8G8G - chains J and X of the 11 polymer chains in the assembly; structure by electron microscopy, 3.20 A resolution.

# Chain J
Molecule: Lin28b DNA
Sequence (182 nucleotides; each row starts with the number of its first residue; numbers below 1 keep their minus sign (DG-106 is residue -106)):
  -106 GCATAAGTTAAGTGGTATTAACATATCCTCAGTGGTGAGTATTAACATGG
   -56 AACTTACTCCAACAATACAGATGCTGAATAAATGTAGTCTAAGTGAAGAA
    -6 AGAAGGAAAGGTGGGAGCTGCCATCACTCAGAATTGTCCAGCAGGGATTG
    44 TGCAAGCTTGTGAATAAAGACACATACTTCAT
Not modelled in the structure: -106 to -101, 74-75

# Chain X
Molecule: POU domain, class 5, transcription factor 1
From: Homo sapiens
UniProt: Q01860 (PO5F1_HUMAN); residue numbers follow UniProt; this construct covers 1-360
Chain sequence (395 residues; each row starts with the number of its first residue; numbers below 1 keep their minus sign (Gly-34 is residue -34)):
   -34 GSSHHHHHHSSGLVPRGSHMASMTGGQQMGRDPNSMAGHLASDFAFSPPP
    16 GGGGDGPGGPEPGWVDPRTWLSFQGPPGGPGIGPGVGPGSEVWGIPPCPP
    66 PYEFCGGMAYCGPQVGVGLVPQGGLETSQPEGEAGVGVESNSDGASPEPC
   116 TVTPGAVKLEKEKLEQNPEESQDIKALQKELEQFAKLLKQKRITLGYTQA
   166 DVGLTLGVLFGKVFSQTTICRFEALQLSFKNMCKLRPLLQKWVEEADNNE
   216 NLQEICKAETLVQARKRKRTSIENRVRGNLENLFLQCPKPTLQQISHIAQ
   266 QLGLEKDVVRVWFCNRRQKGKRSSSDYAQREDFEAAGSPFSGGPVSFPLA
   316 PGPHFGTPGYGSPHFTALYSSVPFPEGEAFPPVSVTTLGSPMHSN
Not modelled in the structure: -34 to 139, 221-229, 289-360
Construct notes: expression tag (-34 to 0)
Curated features (UniProtKB/Swiss-Prot):
  - DNA-binding region: Arg230 to Ser289 (Homeobox)
  - region (DNA-binding): Ser180 to Arg186, Ser193 to Asn196
  - motif: His4 to Ser12 (9aaTAD)
  - binding site (DNA): Arg157, Gln164
  - modified residue: Ser111 (Phosphoserine), Thr235 (Phosphothreonine), Ser236 (Phosphoserine), Ser289 (Phosphoserine), Ser290 (Phosphoserine), Ser355 (Phosphoserine)
  - cross-link: Lys123 (Glycyl lysine isopeptide (Lys-Gly) (interchain with G-Cter in SUMO))

# Interface between chain J and chain X
Contacting residue pairs (18; chain J residue first):
  DT-91(J) - Cys279(X)  base contact
  DT-91(J) - Lys286(X)  phosphate contact
  DA-90(J) - Gln283(X)  base contact
  DT-88(J) - Ser193(X)  phosphate contact
  DT-88(J) - Asn196(X)  phosphate contact
  DA-87(J) - Ser180(X)  phosphate contact
  DA-87(J) - Thr183(X)  sugar contact
  DA-87(J) - Asn196(X)  hydrogen bond to the phosphate
  DA-87(J) - Leu200(X)  phosphate contact
  DA-86(J) - Phe179(X)  phosphate contact
  DA-86(J) - Ser180(X)  hydrogen bond to the phosphate
  DA-86(J) - Thr182(X)  base contact
  DA-86(J) - Thr183(X)  hydrogen bond to the phosphate
  DA-86(J) - Arg232(X)  sugar contact
  DA-86(J) - Arg234(X)  hydrogen bond to the base
  DC-85(J) - Thr182(X)  base contact
  DC-85(J) - Arg234(X)  hydrogen bond to the sugar
  DA-84(J) - Thr182(X)  base contact
Also at the interface, not in a pair above, chain J (8 interface residues in all): DT-89
Also at the interface, not in a pair above, chain X (18 interface residues in all): Val178, Lys195, Lys231, Lys233, Ser236, Arg287

# Summary
The interface between chain J and chain X involves 8 residues on one side and 18 on the other, with 5 hydrogen
bonds. Among the polar pairs are DA-86(J)-Arg234(X), DC-85(J)-Arg234(X) and DA-87(J)-Asn196(X).
Chain J is Lin28b DNA and chain X is POU domain, class 5, transcription factor 1 (Homo sapiens); the
structure, Interaction of H3 tail in LIN28B nucleosome with Oct4, was determined by electron microscopy
together with 8G87, 8G88, 8G8B and 8G8E from the same study.
